2QUX - chains C and A of the 3 polymer chains in the assembly; structure by X-ray diffraction, 2.44 A resolution.

Chain C:
Molecule: 25-nt RNA strand
Sequence (25 nucleotides; each row starts with the number of its first residue):
     1 GGCACAGAAG AUAUGGCUUC GUGCC

Chain A:
Protein: Coat protein
From: Pseudomonas phage PP7
UniProt: Q38062 (Q38062_BPPP7); residues 0-127 here correspond to UniProt positions 1-128 (UniProt number = residue number + 1)
Chain sequence (125 residues; row label = number of the first residue in the row; note: 6 numbers in that range are skipped by the numbering (no residue carries them; nothing is unmodelled there); numbers below 1 keep their minus sign (Gly-3 is residue -3)):
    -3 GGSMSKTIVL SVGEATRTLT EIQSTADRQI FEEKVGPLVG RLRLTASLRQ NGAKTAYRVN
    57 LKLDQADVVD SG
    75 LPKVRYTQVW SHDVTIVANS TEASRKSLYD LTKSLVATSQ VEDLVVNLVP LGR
Unresolved in the structure: -3 to -2
Construct notes: expression tag (-3 to -1); linker (67-68)
What the authors report for this chain:
  - binding site for the 25-nt RNA strand (chain C): Arg39, Arg45, Asn47, Gly48, Thr51, Ala52, Arg54, Lys58, Val83, Ser85, Asp87, Thr89, Val91
  - contacts within the chain: Arg54-Asp87 (hydrogen bond)
  - binding site for the 25-nt RNA strand: Thr81
  - binding site for the 25-nt RNA strand: Asp60
  - binding site for the 25-nt RNA strand: Arg24
  - specificity-determining residues: Arg24 (proposed by the authors, not directly observed)

Interface between chain C and chain A:
Pairs across the interface (17; chain C residue first):
  A6(C) - Lys58(A)  base contact
  A6(C) - Val83(A)  base contact
  A6(C) - Ser85(A)  hydrogen bond to the base
  A11(C) - Asn47(A)  phosphate contact
  A11(C) - Gly48(A)  hydrogen bond to the phosphate
  A11(C) - Arg54(A)  base contact
  U12(C) - Asn47(A)  hydrogen bond to the phosphate
  U12(C) - Thr51(A)  base contact
  U12(C) - Ala52(A)  base contact
  U12(C) - Arg54(A)  sugar contact
  U12(C) - Thr89(A)  sugar contact
  U12(C) - Val91(A)  base contact
  A13(C) - Arg54(A)  base contact
  A13(C) - Asp87(A)  hydrogen bond to the base
  A13(C) - Val88(A)  base contact
  A13(C) - Thr89(A)  hydrogen bond to the base
  G15(C) - Arg54(A)  hydrogen bond to the base
Other interface residues (no listed pair), chain C (6 interface residues in all): A9
Other interface residues (no listed pair), chain A (14 interface residues in all): Arg45, Ala49

Summary:
6 residues of chain C face 14 of chain A across their interface, with 6 hydrogen bonds. Polar pairs include
A6(C)-Ser85(A), A13(C)-Asp87(A) and A13(C)-Thr89(A). From the paper: a binding site for the 25-nt RNA strand
(chain C) at Arg39(A), Arg45(A) and Asn47(A) among others; a binding site for the 25-nt RNA strand at
Thr81(A), Asp60(A) and Arg24(A).
Chain C is a 25-nt RNA strand and chain A is Coat protein (Pseudomonas phage PP7); the structure, PP7 coat
protein dimer in complex with RNA hairpin, was determined by X-ray diffraction (same publication as 2QUD).
